Entry 7EN6 (X-ray diffraction, 2.28 A resolution); this record covers chains B and C of the 4 polymer chains in the assembly.

[Chain B (and C)]
Name: HTH-type transcriptional regulator MurR
From: Escherichia coli
Notes: chain C of this document is another copy of the same molecule, construct and numbering; everything in this record applies to it too
UniProtKB: A0A6C9BRR1 (A0A6C9BRR1_ECOLX); numbering as in UniProt (aligned over 91-271)
Amino-acid sequence (181 residues; each row starts with the number of its first residue):
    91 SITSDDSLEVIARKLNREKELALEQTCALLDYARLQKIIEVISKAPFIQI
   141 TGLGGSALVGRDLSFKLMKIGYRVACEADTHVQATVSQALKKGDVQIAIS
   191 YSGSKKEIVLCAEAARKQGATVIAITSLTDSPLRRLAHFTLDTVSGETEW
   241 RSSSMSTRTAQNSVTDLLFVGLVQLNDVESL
Not modelled in the structure: 268-271 (chain C: 91, 236-242)

[Chain B / chain C interface]
Contacting residue pairs (67):
  Thr93(B) with Gln264(C), hydrogen bond (backbone-side chain)
  Ser94(B) with Gln264(C), hydrogen bond (backbone-side chain)
  Asp96(B) with Gln264(C), hydrogen bond (backbone-side chain)
  Leu98(B) with Tyr122(C), hydrophobic; Gln126(C); Ile129(C), hydrophobic; Leu257(C); Gly261(C)
  Glu99(B) with Tyr122(C)
  Ile101(B) with Leu257(C), hydrophobic; Val260(C), hydrophobic; Gln264(C)
  Ala102(B) with Tyr122(C); Leu257(C)
  Leu105(B) with Asp256(C); Leu257(C)
  Asn106(B) with Leu113(C), hydrogen bond (side chain-backbone); Cys117(C)
  Lys109(B) with Leu113(C); Asn252(C); Ser253(C); Asp256(C), salt bridge
  Glu110(B) with Glu110(C); Glu114(C)
  Leu113(B) with Asn106(C), hydrogen bond (backbone-side chain); Lys109(C)
  Cys117(B) with Arg103(C); Asn106(C)
  Tyr122(B) with Glu99(C)
  Leu125(B) with Leu98(C), hydrophobic
  Gln126(B) with Leu98(C)
  Ile129(B) with Leu98(C), hydrophobic
  Gly144(B) with Phe155(C)
  Leu148(B) with Leu148(C); Arg151(C); Asp152(C); Phe155(C), hydrophobic
  Asp152(B) with Leu148(C); Arg248(C), salt bridge
  Lys156(B) with Arg248(C)
  Arg241(B) with Val260(C), hydrogen bond (side chain-backbone); Gln264(C), hydrogen bond
  Ser244(B) with Lys156(C), hydrogen bond (backbone-side chain)
  Met245(B) with Lys156(C); Asp256(C); Phe259(C), hydrophobic; Val260(C), hydrophobic
  Arg248(B) with Asp152(C), salt bridge; Lys156(C); Asn252(C), hydrogen bond; Asp256(C), salt bridge
  Asn252(B) with Arg248(C)
  Asp256(B) with Lys109(C), salt bridge; Met245(C); Arg248(C), salt bridge
  Leu257(B) with Leu98(C); Ile101(C), hydrophobic; Ala102(C), hydrophobic; Leu105(C), hydrophobic
  Phe259(B) with Met245(C), hydrophobic
  Val260(B) with Ile101(C), hydrophobic; Met245(C), hydrophobic
  Gly261(B) with Leu98(C)
  Gln264(B) with Ser94(C); Asp95(C); Asp96(C), hydrogen bond (side chain-backbone); Ile101(C)
Also at the interface, not in a pair above, chain B (40 interface residues in all): Ile92, Asp95, Glu114, Leu120, Gly145, Arg151, Phe155, Ser253
Also at the interface, not in a pair above, chain C (37 interface residues in all): Leu120, Leu125, Ser244, Val263

[In short]
40 residues of chain B face 37 of chain C across their interface, with 10 hydrogen bonds and 6 salt bridges.
Polar contacts include Lys109(B)-Asp256(C), Asp152(B)-Arg248(C) and Arg248(B)-Asp256(C).
Chain B and chain C are both HTH-type transcriptional regulator MurR (Escherichia coli); the structure, The
crystal structure of Escherichia coli MurR in apo form, was determined by X-ray diffraction (same publication
as 7EN5 and 7EN7).
